PDB entry 7Q67 | electron microscopy, 3.37 A resolution | chains A and B of the 11 polymer chains in the assembly

[Chain A (and B)]
Molecule: Nuclear pore complex protein Nup98
Organism: Homo sapiens
Notes: chain B of this document is another copy of the same molecule, construct and numbering; everything in this record applies to it too
UniProtKB: P52948 (NUP98_HUMAN); residues 82-121 here correspond to UniProt positions 85-124 (UniProt number = residue number + 3)
Sequence (40 residues; row label = number of the first residue in the row):
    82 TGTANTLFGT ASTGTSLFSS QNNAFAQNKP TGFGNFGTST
Disordered / not traced: 82-86, 120-121

[How chain A and chain B interact]
Residue-residue contacts - 5 pairs, chain A then chain B:
  Leu98(A) with Phe99(B), hydrophobic; Phe117(B), hydrophobic
  Phe117(A) with Leu98(B), hydrophobic
  Gly118(A) with Thr96(B)
  Thr119(A) with Thr96(B), hydrogen bond (backbone-side chain)

[In short]
Chain A and chain B each contribute 4 residues to their interface; the contacts include 1 hydrogen bond. The
hydrogen-bonded pair is Thr119(A)-Thr96(B).
Both chains are Nuclear pore complex protein Nup98 (Homo sapiens). Entry 7Q67 (Cryo-em structure of the Nup98
fibril polymorph 4) was determined by electron microscopy, deposited together with 7Q64, 7Q65 and 7Q66.
